PDB entry 7TK0 | electron microscopy, 4.40 A resolution (low resolution: residue-level contacts below are approximate; hydrogen-bond / salt-bridge calls are withheld) | chains C and F of the 27 polymer chains in the assembly

# Chain C
Name: ATP synthase subunit alpha
From: Saccharomyces cerevisiae
Reference sequence: P07251 (ATPA_YEAST); residues 1-510 here correspond to UniProt positions 36-545 (UniProt number = residue number + 35)
Chain sequence (510 residues; row label = number of the first residue in the row):
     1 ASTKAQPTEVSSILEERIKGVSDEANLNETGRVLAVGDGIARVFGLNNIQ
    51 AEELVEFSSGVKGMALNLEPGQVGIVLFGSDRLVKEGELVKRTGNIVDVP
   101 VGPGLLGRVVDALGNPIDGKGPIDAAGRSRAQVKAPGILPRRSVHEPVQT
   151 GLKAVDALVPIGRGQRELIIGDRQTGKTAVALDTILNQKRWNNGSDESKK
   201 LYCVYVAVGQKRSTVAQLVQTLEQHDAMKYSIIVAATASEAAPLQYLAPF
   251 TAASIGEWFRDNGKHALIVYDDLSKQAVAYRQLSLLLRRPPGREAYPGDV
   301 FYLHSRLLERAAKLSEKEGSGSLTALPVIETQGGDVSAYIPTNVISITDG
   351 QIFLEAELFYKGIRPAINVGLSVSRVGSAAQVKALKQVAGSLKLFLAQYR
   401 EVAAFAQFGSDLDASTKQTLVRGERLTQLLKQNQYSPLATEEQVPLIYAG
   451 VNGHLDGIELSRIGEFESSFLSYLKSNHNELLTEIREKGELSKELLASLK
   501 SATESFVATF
Not modelled in the structure: 1-11, 510
UniProt features mapped onto this chain:
  - binding site (ATP): G171 to T178
  - site: S372 (Required for activity)
  - modified residue (Phosphoserine): S22, S143

# Chain F
Name: ATP synthase subunit beta
From: Saccharomyces cerevisiae
Notes: EC 7.1.2.2
Reference sequence: P00830 (ATPB_YEAST); residues 1-478 here correspond to UniProt positions 34-511 (UniProt number = residue number + 33)
Chain sequence (478 residues; numbered 1 to 478; the number before each row is that of its first residue):
     1 ASAAQSTPITGKVTAVIGAIVDVHFEQSELPAILNALEIKTPQGKLVLEV
    51 AQHLGENTVRTIAMDGTEGLVRGEKVLDTGGPISVPVGRETLGRIINVIG
   101 EPIDERGPIKSKLRKPIHADPPSFAEQSTSAEILETGIKVVDLLAPYARG
   151 GKIGLFGGAGVGKTVFIQELINNIAKAHGGFSVFTGVGERTREGNDLYRE
   201 MKETGVINLEGESKVALVFGQMNEPPGARARVALTGLTIAEYFRDEEGQD
   251 VLLFIDNIFRFTQAGSEVSALLGRIPSAVGYQPTLATDMGLLQERITTTK
   301 KGSVTSVQAVYVPADDLTDPAPATTFAHLDATTVLSRGISELGIYPAVDP
   351 LDSKSRLLDAAVVGQEHYDVASKVQETLQTYKSLQDIIAILGMDELSEQD
   401 KLTVERARKIQRFLSQPFAVAEVFTGIPGKLVRLKDTVASFKAVLEGKYD
   451 NIPEHAFYMVGGIEDVVAKAEKLAAEAN
Not modelled in the structure: 1-6, 476-478
UniProt features mapped onto this chain:
  - binding site (ATP): G157 to T164
  - modified residue: T79 (Phosphothreonine), T204 (Phosphothreonine), S340 (Phosphoserine)

# Interface between chain C and chain F
Pairs across the interface (7):
  L34(C) with G55(F)
  A35(C) with H53(F)
  V36(C) with H53(F)
  R82(C) with I33(F)
  I117(C) with A125(F)
  A238(C) with G290(F)
  Q282(C) with P283(F)
Interface residues without a listed pair, chain C (9 interface residues in all): G37, Y360
Interface residues without a listed pair, chain F (12 interface residues in all): A51, Q52, L54, F124, Q375, E376

# Overview
The interface between chain C and chain F involves 9 residues on one side and 12 on the other. UniProt lists 8
ATP-binding residues on chain C; 8 ATP-binding residues on chain F.
Here chain C is ATP synthase subunit alpha and chain F is ATP synthase subunit beta, both from Saccharomyces
cerevisiae. Entry 7TK0 (Yeast ATP synthase State 1catalytic(c) without exogenous ATP backbone model) was
determined by electron microscopy, deposited together with 7TJS, 7TJT, 7TJU, 7TJV, 7TJW, 7TJX and 30 further
entries.
